9LBN - chains I and i of the 8 polymer chains in the assembly; structure by electron microscopy, 3.60 A resolution.

Chain I (and i):
Protein: adaptor protein gp5
From: Xanthomonas phage phiXacJX1
Notes: chain i of this document is another copy of the same molecule, construct and numbering; everything in this record applies to it too
Sequence (111 residues; row label = number of the first residue in the row):
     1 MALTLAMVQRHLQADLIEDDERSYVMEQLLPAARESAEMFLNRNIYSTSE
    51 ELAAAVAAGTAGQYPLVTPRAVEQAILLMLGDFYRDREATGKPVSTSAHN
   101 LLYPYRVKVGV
Unresolved in the structure: 1

How chain I and chain i interact:
Pairs across the interface - 30 pairs, chain I then chain i:
  Ala6(I) - Asp20(i)
  Met7(I) - Tyr24(i)  hydrophobic
  Met7(I) - Gln28(i)
  Arg10(I) - Glu18(i)  salt bridge
  Arg10(I) - Asp20(i)  salt bridge
  Arg10(I) - Glu21(i)
  His11(I) - Tyr24(i)  hydrogen bond
  His11(I) - Arg87(i)  hydrogen bond (backbone-side chain)
  Pro69(I) - Glu35(i)
  Arg70(I) - Gln28(i)
  Arg70(I) - Pro31(i)
  Arg70(I) - Ala32(i)
  Arg70(I) - Glu35(i)  hydrogen bond (backbone-side chain)
  Ala71(I) - Glu35(i)  hydrogen bond (backbone-side chain)
  Glu73(I) - Gln28(i)
  Gln74(I) - Gln28(i)
  Gln74(I) - Leu29(i)
  Gln74(I) - Ala32(i)
  Leu77(I) - Gln28(i)
  Leu78(I) - Glu88(i)
  Gly81(I) - Arg87(i)
  Asp82(I) - Ala89(i)
  Arg85(I) - Glu88(i)
  Thr96(I) - Ala89(i)
  Thr96(I) - Gly91(i)
  Ser97(I) - Gly91(i)
  Asn100(I) - Lys92(i)
  Leu101(I) - Phe83(i)  hydrophobic
  Tyr105(I) - Glu35(i)
  Tyr105(I) - Met39(i)  hydrophobic
Other interface residues (no listed pair), chain I (22 interface residues in all): Ala2, Gln13, Pro104
Other interface residues (no listed pair), chain i (20 interface residues in all): Ser23, Glu27, Pro93, Val94

In short:
The interface between chain I and chain i involves 22 residues on one side and 20 on the other, with 4
hydrogen bonds and 2 salt bridges. Polar contacts include Arg10(I)-Glu18(i), Arg10(I)-Asp20(i) and
His11(I)-Tyr24(i).
Chain I and chain i are both adaptor protein gp5 (Xanthomonas phage phiXacJX1); the structure, The composite
cryo-EM structure of the head-to-tail connector and head-proximal tail components of bacteriophage phiXacJX1,
was determined by electron microscopy together with 9LBM from the same study.
